PDB entry 6SJF | electron microscopy, 3.90 A resolution | chains B and C of the 4 polymer chains in the assembly

== Chain B ==
Molecule: RecBCD enzyme subunit RecB
From: Escherichia coli
Notes: EC 3.1.11.5
Reference sequence: P08394 (RECB_ECOLI); numbering as in UniProt (aligned over 1-1180)
Chain sequence (1181 residues; numbered 0 to 1180; the number before each row is that of its first residue; numbering starts at 0):
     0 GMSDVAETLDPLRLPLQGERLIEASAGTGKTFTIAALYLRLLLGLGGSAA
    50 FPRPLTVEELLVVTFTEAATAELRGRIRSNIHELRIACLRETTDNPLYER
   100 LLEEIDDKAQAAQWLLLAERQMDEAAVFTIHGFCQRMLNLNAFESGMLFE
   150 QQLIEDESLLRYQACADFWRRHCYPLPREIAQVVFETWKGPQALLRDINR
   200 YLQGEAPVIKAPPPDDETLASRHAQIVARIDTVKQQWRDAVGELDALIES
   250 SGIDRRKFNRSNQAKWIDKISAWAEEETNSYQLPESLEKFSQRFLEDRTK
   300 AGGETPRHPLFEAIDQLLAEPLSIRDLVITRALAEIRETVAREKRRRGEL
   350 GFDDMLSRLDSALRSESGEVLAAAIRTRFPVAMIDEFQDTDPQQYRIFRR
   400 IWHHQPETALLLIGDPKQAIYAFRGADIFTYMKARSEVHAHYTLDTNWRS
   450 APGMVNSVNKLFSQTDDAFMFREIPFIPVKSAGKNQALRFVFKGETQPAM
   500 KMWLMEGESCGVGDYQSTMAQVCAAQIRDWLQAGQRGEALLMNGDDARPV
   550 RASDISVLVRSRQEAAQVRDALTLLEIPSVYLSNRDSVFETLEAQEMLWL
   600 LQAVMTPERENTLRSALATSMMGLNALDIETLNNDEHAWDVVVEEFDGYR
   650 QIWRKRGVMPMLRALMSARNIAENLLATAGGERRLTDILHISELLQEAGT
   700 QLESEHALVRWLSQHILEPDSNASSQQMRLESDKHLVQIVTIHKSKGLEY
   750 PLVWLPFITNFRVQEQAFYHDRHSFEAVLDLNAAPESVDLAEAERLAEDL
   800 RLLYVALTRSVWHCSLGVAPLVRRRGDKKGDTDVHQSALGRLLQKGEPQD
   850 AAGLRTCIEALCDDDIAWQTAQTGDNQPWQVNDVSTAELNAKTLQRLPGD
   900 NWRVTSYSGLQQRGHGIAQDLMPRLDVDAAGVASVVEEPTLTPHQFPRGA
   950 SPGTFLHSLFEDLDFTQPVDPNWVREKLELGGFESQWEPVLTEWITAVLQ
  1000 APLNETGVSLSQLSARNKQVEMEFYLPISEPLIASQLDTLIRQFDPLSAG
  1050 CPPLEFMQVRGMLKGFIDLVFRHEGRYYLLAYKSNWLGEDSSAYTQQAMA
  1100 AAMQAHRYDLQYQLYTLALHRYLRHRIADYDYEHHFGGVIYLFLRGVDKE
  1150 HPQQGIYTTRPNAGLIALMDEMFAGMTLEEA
Unresolved in the structure: 0-4, 290-303, 911-937, 1175-1180
Differences from the reference sequence: expression tag (0); engineered mutation A1080 (Asp in P08394)
Swiss-Prot annotation at these positions:
  - DNA-binding region: I252 to R254, V511, G512, S560, R561, R761
  - binding site (ATP): A23 to T30, W447
  - binding site (Mg(2+)): H956, D1067, Y1081
  - mutagenesis: K29 (K29Q: Subunit loses ATPase and 3'-5' helicase activity, holoenzyme has 3-5 fold less helicase activity, 20-fold less processivity), Y803 (Y803H: Large decrease in recombination, loss of Chi hotspot activity, decreased RecB helicase rate, retains nuclease activity but not Chi-sequence specificity, does not load RecA), V804 (V804E: Large decrease in recombination, loss of Chi hotspot activity, decreased RecB helicase rate, retains nuclease activity but not Chi-sequence specificity, does not load RecA), T807 (T807I: In recB-2109; absence of nuclease modification at Chi sites), D1067 (D1067A: Subunit loses nuclease activity)

== Chain C ==
Molecule: RecBCD enzyme subunit RecC
From: Escherichia coli
Notes: EC 3.1.11.5
Reference sequence: P07648 (RECC_ECOLI); residue numbers follow UniProt; this construct covers 1-1122
Chain sequence (1122 residues; row label = number of the first residue in the row):
     1 MLRVYHSNRLDVLEALMEFIVERERLDDPFEPEMILVQSTGMAQWLQMTL
    51 SQKFGIAANIDFPLPASFIWDMFVRVLPEIPKESAFNKQSMSWKLMTLLP
   101 QLLEREDFTLLRHYLTDDSDKRKLFQLSSKAADLFDQYLVYRPDWLAQWE
   151 TGHLVEGLGEAQAWQAPLWKALVEYTHQLGQPRWHRANLYQRFIETLESA
   201 TTCPPGLPSRVFICGISALPPVYLQALQALGKHIEIHLLFTNPCRYYWGD
   251 IKDPAYLAKLLTRQRRHSFEDRELPLFRDSENAGQLFNSDGEQDVGNPLL
   301 ASWGKLGRDYIYLLSDLESSQELDAFVDVTPDNLLHNIQSDILELENRAV
   351 AGVNIEEFSRSDNKRPLDPLDSSITFHVCHSPQREVEVLHDRLLAMLEED
   401 PTLTPRDIIVMVADIDSYSPFIQAVFGSAPADRYLPYAISDRRARQSHPV
   451 LEAFISLLSLPDSRFVSEDVLALLDVPVLAARFDITEEGLRYLRQWVNES
   501 GIRWGIDDDNVRELELPATGQHTWRFGLTRMLLGYAMESAQGEWQSVLPY
   551 DESSGLIAELVGHLASLLMQLNIWRRGLAQERPLEEWLPVCRDMLNAFFL
   601 PDAETEAAMTLIEQQWQAIIAEGLGAQYGDAVPLSLLRDELAQRLDQERI
   651 SQRFLAGPVNICTLMPMRSIPFKVVCLLGMNDGVYPRQLAPLGFDLMSQK
   701 PKRGDRSRRDDDRYLFLEALISAQQKLYISYIGRSIQDNSERFPSVLVQE
   751 LIDYIGQSHYLPGDEALNCDESEARVKAHLTCLHTRMPFDPQNYQPGERQ
   801 SYAREWLPAASQAGKAHSEFVQPLPFTLPETVPLETLQRFWAHPVRAFFQ
   851 MRLQVNFRTEDSEIPDTEPFILEGLSRYQINQQLLNALVEQDDAERLFRR
   901 FRAAGDLPYGAFGEIFWETQCQEMQQLADRVIACRQPGQSMEIDLACNGV
   951 QITGWLPQVQPDGLLRWRPSLLSVAQGMQLWLEHLVYCASGGNGESRLFL
  1001 RKDGEWRFPPLAAEQALHYLSQLIEGYREGMSAPLLVLPESGGAWLKTCY
  1051 DAQNDAMLDDDSTLQKARTKFLQAYEGNMMVRGEGDDIWYQRLWRQLTPE
  1101 TMEAIVEQSQRFLLPLFRFNQS
Unresolved in the structure: 1122
Swiss-Prot annotation at these positions:
  - natural variant: Q647 to L655 (sequence variant, change not given here; In recC-1004)
  - mutagenesis: Q38 (Q38A: Acts at variant Chi sequences), L64 (L64A: Does not act at Chi), W70 (W70A: Does not act at Chi), D133 (D133A: Does not act at Chi), L134 (L134A: Acts at variant Chi sequences), D136 (D136A: Does not act at Chi), Q137 (Q137A: Acts at variant Chi sequences), R142 (R142A: Acts at variant Chi sequences), R186 (R186A/C/H: Does not act at Chi), D705 (D705A/H: Acts at variant Chi sequences)

== Interface between chain B and chain C ==
Residue-residue contacts (241; chain B residue first):
  A70(B) - F743(C)
  E71(B) - F743(C)
  R73(B) - D682(C)
  G74(B) - F743(C)
  R77(B) - V746(C)
  R77(B) - Q749(C)
  R77(B) - E750(C)
  H81(B) - D753(C)  salt bridge
  I85(B) - Q757(C)
  L88(B) - V353(C)
  R89(B) - A351(C)  hydrogen bond (side chain-backbone)
  R89(B) - G352(C)
  R89(B) - F358(C)
  R89(B) - C769(C)
  R89(B) - D770(C)  salt bridge
  E118(B) - V746(C)
  E118(B) - E750(C)
  R119(B) - P298(C)
  R119(B) - A301(C)
  R119(B) - S302(C)
  R119(B) - R709(C)  hydrogen bond (backbone-side chain)
  R119(B) - R713(C)  hydrogen bond (backbone-side chain)
  R119(B) - E750(C)
  Q120(B) - R709(C)  hydrogen bond
  M121(B) - V746(C)  hydrophobic
  D122(B) - P686(C)
  D122(B) - Q688(C)  hydrogen bond (backbone-side chain)
  D122(B) - R709(C)  salt bridge
  D122(B) - V746(C)
  L139(B) - P691(C)
  L139(B) - L692(C)
  L139(B) - G693(C)
  A141(B) - Y114(C)
  F142(B) - L110(C)  hydrophobic
  F142(B) - L111(C)  hydrophobic
  F142(B) - Y114(C)  hydrophobic
  F142(B) - L127(C)  hydrophobic
  F142(B) - W164(C)  hydrophobic
  F142(B) - F694(C)  hydrophobic
  E143(B) - L110(C)
  G145(B) - Y114(C)
  G145(B) - K123(C)  hydrogen bond (backbone-side chain)
  M146(B) - Y114(C)  hydrogen bond (backbone-side chain)
  L147(B) - R122(C)
  L147(B) - K123(C)
  F148(B) - Y114(C)
  F148(B) - Q126(C)
  F148(B) - L127(C)  hydrophobic
  F148(B) - K130(C)
  F148(B) - F694(C)  hydrophobic
  E149(B) - Q126(C)
  Y161(B) - T867(C)
  Q162(B) - R464(C)  hydrogen bond
  D166(B) - R464(C)  salt bridge
  W168(B) - F870(C)  hydrophobic
  W168(B) - F912(C)  hydrophobic
  R169(B) - W504(C)
  R169(B) - P517(C)
  R169(B) - T867(C)  hydrogen bond
  R169(B) - E868(C)  salt bridge
  R170(B) - E515(C)
  R170(B) - L516(C)
  R170(B) - P517(C)
  C172(B) - F912(C)
  Y173(B) - T519(C)
  Y173(B) - E868(C)  hydrogen bond
  Y173(B) - F870(C)
  Y173(B) - Y909(C)  hydrophobic
  R177(B) - E914(C)
  R177(B) - I915(C)
  A180(B) - A911(C)  hydrophobic
  A180(B) - F912(C)
  A180(B) - I915(C)
  Q181(B) - I915(C)
  V183(B) - F912(C)  hydrophobic
  F184(B) - F912(C)
  F184(B) - I915(C)  hydrophobic
  F184(B) - F916(C)  hydrophobic
  K188(B) - I871(C)
  P190(B) - F870(C)
  R344(B) - D118(C)
  R345(B) - R122(C)
  R345(B) - D462(C)  hydrogen bond (side chain-backbone)
  L591(B) - Q1091(C)
  L591(B) - R1095(C)
  E592(B) - R1095(C)  salt bridge
  W598(B) - F857(C)  hydrophobic
  W598(B) - R858(C)  hydrogen bond (side chain-backbone)
  Q601(B) - E860(C)  hydrogen bond
  N610(B) - N856(C)
  R613(B) - L853(C)
  R613(B) - Q854(C)
  R613(B) - V855(C)
  S614(B) - N856(C)  hydrogen bond (side chain-backbone)
  S614(B) - F857(C)
  A617(B) - V855(C)  hydrophobic
  A617(B) - R1092(C)  hydrogen bond (backbone-side chain)
  T618(B) - R1092(C)  hydrogen bond (backbone-side chain)
  S619(B) - H817(C)
  S619(B) - R1092(C)  hydrogen bond
  M621(B) - H817(C)
  G622(B) - H817(C)
  L623(B) - F820(C)
  L623(B) - R1092(C)  hydrogen bond (backbone-side chain)
  N624(B) - S818(C)  hydrogen bond
  N624(B) - E819(C)  hydrogen bond (side chain-backbone)
  N624(B) - Q822(C)  hydrogen bond
  A625(B) - F820(C)  hydrogen bond (backbone-backbone)
  L626(B) - L824(C)  hydrophobic
  I628(B) - V855(C)  hydrophobic
  E629(B) - R852(C)  salt bridge
  N632(B) - L853(C)
  R655(B) - G427(C)  hydrogen bond (side chain-backbone)
  R655(B) - A429(C)  hydrogen bond (side chain-backbone)
  M658(B) - A424(C)  hydrophobic
  P659(B) - G427(C)
  P659(B) - S428(C)
  R662(B) - Q383(C)
  R662(B) - E805(C)
  R662(B) - W806(C)
  M665(B) - W806(C)  hydrophobic
  S666(B) - E805(C)
  A671(B) - W806(C)  hydrophobic
  E672(B) - P808(C)
  E672(B) - A813(C)
  E672(B) - G814(C)  hydrogen bond (side chain-backbone)
  N673(B) - K815(C)
  N673(B) - H817(C)
  L674(B) - H817(C)
  L675(B) - F789(C)  hydrophobic
  L675(B) - A809(C)
  A676(B) - G814(C)
  A676(B) - K815(C)
  A676(B) - A816(C)  hydrophobic
  T677(B) - A816(C)
  T677(B) - H817(C)  hydrogen bond (side chain-backbone)
  E681(B) - F789(C)
  L684(B) - F789(C)  hydrophobic
  T685(B) - M787(C)
  L688(B) - M787(C)  hydrophobic
  E692(B) - Q383(C)
  Q695(B) - P420(C)
  Q695(B) - A424(C)
  T699(B) - P420(C)
  Q700(B) - H448(C)
  E702(B) - P449(C)
  R709(B) - D475(C)  salt bridge
  R709(B) - E487(C)  salt bridge
  A722(B) - Q737(C)
  Q725(B) - Q737(C)  hydrogen bond (backbone-side chain)
  Q726(B) - Q737(C)  hydrogen bond (backbone-side chain)
  M727(B) - I736(C)
  M727(B) - Q737(C)
  M727(B) - R786(C)
  R728(B) - N739(C)
  R728(B) - R786(C)  hydrogen bond (backbone-side chain)
  S731(B) - N739(C)
  K743(B) - D738(C)  salt bridge
  T885(B) - Q812(C)
  L888(B) - P791(C)  hydrophobic
  L888(B) - Y794(C)
  L888(B) - L807(C)
  L888(B) - S811(C)
  N889(B) - Y794(C)
  N889(B) - Q800(C)  hydrogen bond (backbone-side chain)
  N889(B) - L807(C)
  A890(B) - Y794(C)  hydrophobic
  A890(B) - Q800(C)
  A890(B) - S801(C)
  A890(B) - L807(C)
  K891(B) - Q800(C)
  K891(B) - S801(C)
  K891(B) - Y802(C)
  T892(B) - E398(C)
  T892(B) - R804(C)
  L893(B) - E398(C)
  Q894(B) - E398(C)  hydrogen bond
  R895(B) - L397(C)  hydrogen bond (side chain-backbone)
  R895(B) - D400(C)  hydrogen bond (side chain-backbone)
  R895(B) - P401(C)  hydrogen bond (side chain-backbone)
  P897(B) - L397(C)
  P897(B) - Y434(C)
  W901(B) - R406(C)
  W901(B) - A656(C)
  W901(B) - G657(C)
  W901(B) - P658(C)
  R902(B) - A656(C)
  V903(B) - M48(C)  hydrophobic
  V903(B) - L655(C)
  V903(B) - A656(C)  hydrogen bond (backbone-backbone)
  S950(B) - E606(C)
  E978(B) - Q617(C)
  L979(B) - Q617(C)
  R1015(B) - F30(C)
  R1015(B) - G206(C)
  N1016(B) - F30(C)
  Q1018(B) - F30(C)
  Q1018(B) - P32(C)
  Q1018(B) - N59(C)
  M1021(B) - A58(C)  hydrophobic
  M1021(B) - N59(C)  hydrogen bond
  E1022(B) - Q47(C)
  E1022(B) - A57(C)
  E1022(B) - A58(C)
  E1022(B) - I60(C)
  F1023(B) - A57(C)
  F1023(B) - A58(C)  hydrophobic
  Y1024(B) - Q44(C)
  Y1024(B) - Q47(C)
  Y1024(B) - M48(C)  hydrophobic
  Y1024(B) - S51(C)
  Y1024(B) - I56(C)
  Y1024(B) - A57(C)  hydrogen bond (backbone-backbone)
  L1025(B) - G55(C)
  L1025(B) - I56(C)  hydrophobic
  P1026(B) - S51(C)
  P1026(B) - G55(C)
  M1061(B) - M48(C)
  V1069(B) - F30(C)
  F1070(B) - F30(C)
  R1071(B) - D28(C)  salt bridge
  R1071(B) - P29(C)
  R1071(B) - F30(C)
  Y1076(B) - P29(C)
  Y1076(B) - F30(C)  hydrophobic
  A1117(B) - I56(C)
  R1120(B) - G55(C)  hydrogen bond (side chain-backbone)
  R1120(B) - I56(C)
  Y1121(B) - P29(C)  hydrogen bond (side chain-backbone)
  Y1121(B) - I56(C)  hydrophobic
  Y1121(B) - A58(C)
  Y1121(B) - N59(C)  hydrogen bond
  H1124(B) - V21(C)
  H1124(B) - E22(C)  salt bridge
  H1124(B) - R25(C)
  H1124(B) - F54(C)
  R1125(B) - R25(C)
  R1125(B) - L26(C)
  R1125(B) - P29(C)  hydrogen bond (side chain-backbone)
  R1125(B) - E31(C)
  I1126(B) - P29(C)  hydrophobic
Other interface residues (no listed pair), chain B (148 interface residues in all): R75, E90, E123, N138, L158, A165, L175, P176, G189, Q191, Q562, D569, M620, N669, E696, Q713, L716, L729, G898, P951, G980, K1017, A1127
Other interface residues (no listed pair), chain C (162 interface residues in all): E33, Q52, E387, L394, L403, P405, F421, Q423, D432, L435, S447, L514, E613, Q643, E773, P788, E798, A803, A810, F848, T859, D861, E863, D866, E918, M1079, Q1096

== Summary ==
148 residues of chain B and 162 residues of chain C are in contact, with 41 hydrogen bonds and 12 salt
bridges. Polar contacts include H81(B)-D753(C), R89(B)-D770(C) and D122(B)-R709(C).
Chain B is RecBCD enzyme subunit RecB and chain C is RecBCD enzyme subunit RecC, both from Escherichia coli;
the structure, Cryo-EM structure of the RecBCD Chi unrecognised complex, was determined by electron microscopy
(same publication as 6SJB, 6SJE, 6SJG, 6T2U and 6T2V).
